PDB entry 3QIU | X-ray diffraction, 2.70 A resolution | chains C and D of the 5 polymer chains in the assembly

Chain C:
Molecule: TCR 226 alpha chain
Organism: Mus musculus
Sequence (205 residues; numbered -2 to 202; the number before each row is that of its first residue; numbers below 1 keep their minus sign (Met-2 is residue -2)):
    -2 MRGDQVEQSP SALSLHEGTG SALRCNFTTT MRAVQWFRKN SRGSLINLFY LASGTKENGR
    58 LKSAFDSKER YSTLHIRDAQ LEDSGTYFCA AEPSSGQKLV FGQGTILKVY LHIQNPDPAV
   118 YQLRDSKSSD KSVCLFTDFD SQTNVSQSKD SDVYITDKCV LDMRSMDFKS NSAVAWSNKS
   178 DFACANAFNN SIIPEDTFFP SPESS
Not modelled in the structure: -2 to 1, 145-146, 175-179, 187-202
Cystine bridges: Cys22-Cys86, Cys131-Cys181

Chain D:
Molecule: TCR 226 beta chain
Organism: Mus musculus
Sequence (243 residues; each row starts with the number of its first residue):
     2 MKVIQTPRYL VKGQGQKAKM RCIPEKGHPV VFWYQQNKNN EFKFLINFQN QEVLQQIDMT
    62 EKRFSAECPS NSPCSLEIQS SEAGDSALYL CASSLNNANS DYTFGSGTRL LVIEDLKNVF
   122 PPEVAVFEPS EAEISHTQKA TLVCLATGFY PDHVELSWWV NGKEVHSGVC TDPQPLKEQP
   182 ALNDSRYALS SRLRVSATFW QNPRNHFRCQ VQFYGLSEND EWTQDRAKPV TQIVSAEAWG
   242 RAD
Not modelled in the structure: 183-184, 219-220, 244
Cystine bridges: Cys23-Cys92, Cys69-Cys75, Cys145-Cys210

How chain C and chain D interact:
Residue-residue contacts - 84 pairs, chain C then chain D:
  Arg29(C) - Ser101(D)
  Gln32(C) - Ser101(D)
  Gln32(C) - Asp102(D)  hydrogen bond
  Gln32(C) - Tyr103(D)  hydrogen bond (side chain-backbone)
  Phe34(C) - Tyr103(D)
  Phe34(C) - Phe105(D)  hydrophobic
  Lys36(C) - Gln37(D)  hydrogen bond
  Lys36(C) - Leu89(D)
  Arg39(C) - Arg9(D)  hydrogen bond (backbone-side chain)
  Arg39(C) - Glu156(D)  salt bridge
  Gly40(C) - Ser107(D)
  Leu42(C) - Leu91(D)  hydrophobic
  Leu42(C) - Phe105(D)  hydrophobic
  Asn44(C) - Tyr103(D)
  Asn44(C) - Thr104(D)
  Asn44(C) - Phe105(D)
  Tyr47(C) - Asn100(D)
  Tyr47(C) - Ser101(D)
  Tyr47(C) - Asp102(D)
  Phe85(C) - Asn41(D)
  Glu89(C) - Ser101(D)  hydrogen bond
  Glu89(C) - Tyr103(D)  hydrogen bond
  Gln94(C) - Phe33(D)
  Gln94(C) - Asn48(D)
  Gln94(C) - Gln56(D)
  Gln94(C) - Asn98(D)  hydrogen bond
  Lys95(C) - Phe45(D)
  Lys95(C) - Gln56(D)
  Leu96(C) - Tyr35(D)  hydrogen bond (backbone-side chain)
  Leu96(C) - Tyr103(D)  hydrophobic
  Leu96(C) - Phe105(D)  hydrophobic
  Phe98(C) - Tyr35(D)  hydrophobic
  Phe98(C) - Phe43(D)  hydrophobic
  Phe98(C) - Phe105(D)  hydrophobic
  Gln100(C) - Asn41(D)
  Asp114(C) - His137(D)  salt bridge
  Tyr118(C) - Ser131(D)
  Tyr118(C) - Ala133(D)  hydrophobic
  Tyr118(C) - Glu134(D)
  Tyr118(C) - His137(D)
  Tyr118(C) - Thr138(D)
  Gln119(C) - Ser131(D)
  Leu120(C) - Phe128(D)
  Leu120(C) - Glu129(D)
  Leu120(C) - Thr142(D)
  Leu120(C) - Val144(D)  hydrophobic
  Arg121(C) - Phe128(D)
  Arg121(C) - Glu129(D)  hydrogen bond (backbone-backbone)
  Asp122(C) - Val127(D)
  Asp122(C) - Phe128(D)
  Ser123(C) - Val127(D)  hydrogen bond (side chain-backbone)
  Ser123(C) - Glu129(D)
  Ser123(C) - Glu238(D)  hydrogen bond (side chain-backbone)
  Lys128(C) - Phe128(D)
  Ser129(C) - Phe128(D)
  Val130(C) - Phe128(D)  hydrophobic
  Val130(C) - Leu146(D)  hydrophobic
  Leu132(C) - Thr142(D)
  Thr134(C) - Arg195(D)
  Asp135(C) - Arg195(D)  salt bridge
  Tyr151(C) - Glu179(D)  hydrogen bond (side chain-backbone)
  Thr153(C) - Asp173(D)
  Thr153(C) - Ser191(D)
  Cys156(C) - Cys171(D)  disulfide
  Cys156(C) - Thr172(D)
  Cys156(C) - Arg193(D)  hydrogen bond
  Val157(C) - Cys171(D)
  Leu158(C) - Gly169(D)
  Leu158(C) - Val170(D)
  Leu158(C) - Cys171(D)  hydrophobic
  Leu158(C) - Arg193(D)
  Asp159(C) - Ser168(D)
  Asp159(C) - Gly169(D)  hydrogen bond (backbone-backbone)
  Met160(C) - Arg195(D)
  Met160(C) - Val196(D)
  Arg161(C) - Ser168(D)
  Met163(C) - Ser197(D)
  Phe165(C) - Lys140(D)
  Phe165(C) - Arg195(D)
  Ser167(C) - Arg195(D)  hydrogen bond
  Ser169(C) - Arg193(D)  hydrogen bond
  Val171(C) - Arg193(D)
  Trp173(C) - Leu146(D)  hydrophobic
  Trp173(C) - Ala189(D)  hydrophobic
Also at the interface, not in a pair above, chain C (48 interface residues in all): Ser41, Gly99, Ile152, Asp154, Lys155
Also at the interface, not in a pair above, chain D (58 interface residues in all): Leu55, Gly106, Ala126, Pro130, Glu132, Thr148, His167, Pro174, Leu177, Lys178, Ala239, Arg242
Inter-chain disulfides: Cys156(C)-Cys171(D)

Overview:
The interface between chain C and chain D involves 48 residues on one side and 58 on the other; the contacts
include 1 disulfide bond, 16 hydrogen bonds and 3 salt bridges. Among the polar pairs are Arg39(C)-Glu156(D),
Asp114(C)-His137(D) and Asp135(C)-Arg195(D).
Chain C is TCR 226 alpha chain and chain D is TCR 226 beta chain, both from Mus musculus; the structure,
Crystal structure of the 226 TCR in complex with MCC/I-Ek, was determined by X-ray diffraction together with
3QIW, 3QJF and 3QJH from the same study.
